Entry 4QWK (X-ray diffraction, 2.80 A resolution); this record covers chains O and P of the 28 polymer chains in the assembly.

Chain O:
Name: Proteasome subunit alpha type-2
From: Saccharomyces cerevisiae
Notes: engineered mutation(s): A49T, A50V
UniProt: P23639 (PSA2_YEAST); numbering as in UniProt (aligned over 1-250)
Amino-acid sequence (250 residues; row label = number of the first residue in the row):
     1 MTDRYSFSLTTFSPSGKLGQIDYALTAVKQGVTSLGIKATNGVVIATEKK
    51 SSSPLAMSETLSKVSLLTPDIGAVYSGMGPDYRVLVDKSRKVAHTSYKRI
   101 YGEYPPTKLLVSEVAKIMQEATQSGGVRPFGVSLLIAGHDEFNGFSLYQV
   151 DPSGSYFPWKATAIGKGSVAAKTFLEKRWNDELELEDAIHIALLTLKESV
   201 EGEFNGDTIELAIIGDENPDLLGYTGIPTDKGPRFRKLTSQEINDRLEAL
Swiss-Prot annotation at these positions:
  - cross-link: Lys108 (Glycyl lysine isopeptide (Lys-Gly) (interchain with G-Cter in ubiquitin))

Chain P:
Name: Proteasome subunit alpha type-3
From: Saccharomyces cerevisiae
UniProt: P23638 (PSA3_YEAST); residues 0-257 here correspond to UniProt positions 1-258 (UniProt number = residue number + 1)
Amino-acid sequence (258 residues; row label = number of the first residue in the row; numbering starts at 0):
     0 MGSRRYDSRTTIFSPEGRLYQVEYALESISHAGTAIGIMASDGIVLAAER
    50 KVTSTLLEQDTSTEKLYKLNDKIAVAVAGLTADAEILINTARIHAQNYLK
   100 TYNEDIPVEILVRRLSDIKQGYTQHGGLRPFGVSFIYAGYDDRYGYQLYT
   150 SNPSGNYTGWKAISVGANTSAAQTLLQMDYKDDMKVDDAIELALKTLSKT
   200 TDSSALTYDRLEFATIRKGANDGEVYQKIFKPQEIKDILVKTGITKKDED
   250 EEADEDMK
Not modelled in the structure: 0, 245-257
Swiss-Prot annotation at these positions:
  - cross-link (Glycyl lysine isopeptide (Lys-Gly)): Lys99 (interchain with G-Cter in ubiquitin), Lys198 (interchain with G-Cter in ubiquitin), Lys230 (interchain with G-Cter in ubiquitin)

Interface between chain O and chain P:
Pairs across the interface (57):
  Arg4(O) with Ser2(P), hydrogen bond (backbone-side chain)
  Tyr5(O) with Ser2(P); Tyr5(P)
  Ser6(O) with Gly125(P); Leu127(P)
  Phe7(O) with Ser2(P); Tyr5(P); Asp6(P); Gly126(P)
  Ser8(O) with Gly126(P), hydrogen bond (backbone-backbone); Leu127(P); Arg128(P), hydrogen bond (side chain-backbone)
  Thr10(O) with Arg128(P)
  Thr11(O) with Ser7(P); Thr9(P); Gln20(P)
  Phe12(O) with Gln20(P), hydrogen bond (backbone-side chain); Tyr23(P); Ala24(P), hydrophobic; Arg128(P); Pro129(P); Gly131(P)
  Ser13(O) with Tyr23(P)
  Pro14(O) with Tyr23(P), hydrophobic; Glu26(P)
  Ser15(O) with Glu26(P)
  Gly16(O) with Tyr23(P); Ser27(P), hydrogen bond (backbone-side chain)
  Lys38(O) with Glu57(P), salt bridge
  Ser112(O) with Glu84(P)
  Lys116(O) with Ile85(P)
  Gln119(O) with Ala81(P); Asp82(P), hydrogen bond; Ile85(P); Arg128(P)
  Thr122(O) with Arg128(P), hydrogen bond (backbone-side chain)
  Gln123(O) with Tyr121(P); Leu127(P); Arg128(P), hydrogen bond (side chain-backbone); Phe130(P)
  Gly125(O) with Leu127(P)
  Ser153(O) with Ala81(P)
  Gly154(O) with Ala81(P)
  Tyr156(O) with Glu84(P), hydrogen bond
  Pro158(O) with Leu56(P); Glu57(P), hydrogen bond (backbone-backbone); Thr60(P); Ser61(P)
  Trp159(O) with Ser53(P); Leu55(P)
  Lys160(O) with Thr54(P); Leu55(P), hydrogen bond (backbone-backbone); Leu56(P); Glu57(P)
  Ala161(O) with Leu55(P)
  Leu175(O) with Leu55(P)
  Glu176(O) with Thr54(P)
Other interface residues (no listed pair), chain O (34 interface residues in all): Leu18, Ser124, Tyr148, Ser155, Phe157, Trp179
Other interface residues (no listed pair), chain P (32 interface residues in all): His30, Leu79, Thr80

Summary:
The interface between chain O and chain P involves 34 residues on one side and 32 on the other; the contacts
include 11 hydrogen bonds and 1 salt bridge. Among the polar pairs are Lys38(O)-Glu57(P), Arg4(O)-Ser2(P) and
Ser8(O)-Arg128(P).
Chain O is Proteasome subunit alpha type-2 and chain P is Proteasome subunit alpha type-3, both from
Saccharomyces cerevisiae; the structure, yCP beta5-A49T-A50V-double mutant in complex with carfilzomib, was
determined by X-ray diffraction (same publication as 4QUX, 4QUY, 4QV0, 4QV1, 4QV3, 4QV4 and 42 further
entries).
